Entry 6VZ8 (electron microscopy, 3.45 A resolution); this record covers chains D and G of the 16 polymer chains in the assembly.

Chain D:
Molecule: Acetolactate synthase, chloroplastic
From: Arabidopsis thaliana
Notes: EC 2.2.1.6
UniProt: P17597 (ILVB_ARATH); numbering as in UniProt (aligned over 86-670)
Sequence (586 residues; each row starts with the number of its first residue):
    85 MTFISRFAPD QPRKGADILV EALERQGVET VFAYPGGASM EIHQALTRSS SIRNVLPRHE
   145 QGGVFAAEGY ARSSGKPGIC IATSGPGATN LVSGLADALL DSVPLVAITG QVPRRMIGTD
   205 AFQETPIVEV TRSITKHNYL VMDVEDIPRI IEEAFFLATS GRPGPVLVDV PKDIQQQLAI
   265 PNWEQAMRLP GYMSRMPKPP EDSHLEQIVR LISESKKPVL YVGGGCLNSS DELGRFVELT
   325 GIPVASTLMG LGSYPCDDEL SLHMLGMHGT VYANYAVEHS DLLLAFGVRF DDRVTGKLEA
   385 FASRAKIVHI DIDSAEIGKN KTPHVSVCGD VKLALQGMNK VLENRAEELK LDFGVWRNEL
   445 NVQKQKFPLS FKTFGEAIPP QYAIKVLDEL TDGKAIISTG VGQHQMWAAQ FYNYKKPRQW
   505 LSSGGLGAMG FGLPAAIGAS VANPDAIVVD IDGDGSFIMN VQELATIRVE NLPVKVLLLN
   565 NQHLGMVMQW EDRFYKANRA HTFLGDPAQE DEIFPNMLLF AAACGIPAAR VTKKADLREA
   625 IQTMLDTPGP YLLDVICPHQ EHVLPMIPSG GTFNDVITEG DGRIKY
Disordered / not traced: 85-86, 294-300, 313-314, 381-390, 439, 456-458, 594-596, 644-670
Differences from the reference sequence: initiating methionine (85)
Swiss-Prot annotation at these positions:
  - binding site (thiamine diphosphate): Glu-144, Gln-207, Gln-487, His-488, Gly-511 to Met-513, Asp-538 to Ser-540, Asn-565 to Met-570
  - binding site (FAD): Ser-186, Arg-246, Gly-308, Thr-331, Leu-332, Leu-349 to His-352, Gly-371 to Asp-375, Asp-395, Ile-396, Asp-414, Val-415, Gly-508, Gly-509
  - binding site ((R)-imazaquin): Lys-220, Arg-246
  - binding site (chlorimuron-ethyl): Lys-256, Asp-376, Arg-377, Trp-574, Ser-653
  - binding site (Mg(2+)): Asp-538, Asn-565, His-567
  - modified residue: Cys-340 (Cysteine sulfinic acid (-SO2H))
  - mutagenesis: Ala-122 (A122V: Reduced catalytic activity. Resistant to imidazolinone herbicides but not to sulfonylurea herbicides), Met-124 (M124E: Reduced catalytic activity. Resistant to imidazolinone herbicides and reduced sensitivity to sulfonylurea herbicides; M124I: No effect on catalytic activity ...), Pro-197 (P197S: In csr1-1/GH50; resistant to sulfonylurea but not to imidazolinone herbicides), Arg-199 (R199A/E: No effect on catalytic activity. Resistant to imidazolinone herbicides but not to sulfonylurea herbicides), Trp-574 (W574L: Increased catalytic activity. Resistant to imidazolinone and sulfonylurea herbicides; W574S: Slightly decreased catalytic activity. Resistant to imidazolinone and sulfonylurea herbicides), Ser-653 (S653A: No effect on catalytic activity or sensitivity to herbicides; S653F: No effect on catalytic activity. Resistant to imidazolinone herbicides and also slightly sulfonylurea-resistant ...)
Bound ions: Mg2+: His-567 (together with thiamine diphosphate)
Small-molecule neighbours:
  - FAD (flavin-adenine dinucleotide): Leu-184, Asp-185, Ser-186, Arg-246, Pro-247, Gly-307, Gly-308, Gly-309, Thr-331, Leu-332, Met-333, Gly-334, Leu-349, Gly-350, Met-351, His-352, Gly-353, Val-372, Arg-373, Asp-375, Arg-377, Val-378, Asp-395, Ile-396, Asp-397, Asp-414, Val-415, Val-485, Gln-489, Met-490, Ser-507, Gly-508, Gly-509, Gly-511
  - thiamine diphosphate (TPP), molecule 1: Pro-119, Gly-120, Glu-144, Thr-167, Pro-170, Gly-171, Gln-207
  - thiamine diphosphate (TPP), molecule 2: Val-485, Gly-486, Gln-487, His-488, Gly-511, Met-513, Gly-537, Asp-538, Gly-539, Ser-540, Asn-565, His-567, Leu-568, Gly-569, Met-570, Val-571

Chain G:
Molecule: Acetolactate synthase small subunit 2, chloroplastic
From: Arabidopsis thaliana
UniProt: Q93YZ7 (ILVH2_ARATH); residue numbers follow UniProt; this construct covers 1-491
Sequence (491 residues; numbered 1 to 491; the number before each row is that of its first residue):
     1 MAAISVSSSP SIRCLRSACS DSSPALVSST RVSFPAKISY LSGISSHRGD EMGKRMEGFV
    61 RSVDGKISDA SFSEASSATP KSKVRKHTIS VFVGDESGMI NRIAGVFARR GYNIESLAVG
   121 LNRDKALFTI VVCGTERVLQ QVIEQLQKLV NVLKVEDISS EPQVERELML VKVNAHPESR
   181 AEIMWLVDTF RARVVDIAEH ALTIEVTGDP GKMIAVERNL KKFQIREIVR TGKIALRREK
   241 MGATAPFWRF SAASYPDLKE QAPVSVLRSS KKGAIVPQKE TSAGGDVYPV EPFFDPKVHR
   301 ILDAHWGLLT DEDTSGLRSH TLSLLVNDIP GVLNIVTGVF ARRGYNIQSL AVGHAETKGI
   361 SRITTVIPAT DESVSKLVQQ LYKLVDVHEV HDLTHLPFSE RELMLIKIAV NAAARRDVLD
   421 IASIFRAKAV DVSDHTITLQ LTGDLDKMVA LQRLLEPYGI CEVARTGRVA LARESGVDSK
   481 YLRGYSFPLT G
Disordered / not traced: 1-316, 476-491
Small-molecule neighbours:
  - valine (VAL), molecule 1: Val-326, Asp-328, Ile-329, Pro-330, Gly-331, Val-332, Leu-333, Val-352, Ser-361
  - valine (VAL), molecule 2: Tyr-345, Asn-346, Ile-347

Interface between chain D and chain G:
Residue-residue contacts - 16 pairs, chain D then chain G:
  Arg-216(D) with Asn-334(G), hydrogen bond; Ile-335(G)
  Ser-217(D) with Arg-342(G), hydrogen bond (backbone-side chain)
  His-221(D) with Val-385(G); Asp-386(G), salt bridge
  Leu-273(D) with Val-385(G), hydrophobic
  Gly-275(D) with Val-387(G)
  Arg-279(D) with Tyr-382(G), hydrogen bond (side chain-backbone); Leu-384(G), hydrogen bond (side chain-backbone); Val-385(G); Val-387(G), hydrogen bond (side chain-backbone); His-388(G)
  Ser-398(D) with Gln-379(G), hydrogen bond (backbone-side chain)
  Ala-399(D) with Gln-379(G), hydrogen bond (backbone-side chain)
  Ile-401(D) with Gln-379(G), hydrogen bond (backbone-side chain)
  Lys-403(D) with Lys-376(G), hydrogen bond (backbone-side chain)
Interface residues without a listed pair, chain D (15 interface residues in all): Lys-220, Leu-241, Pro-274, Tyr-276, Glu-400
Interface residues without a listed pair, chain G (13 interface residues in all): Asn-327, Lys-383

Overview:
Chain D and chain G form an interface of 15 and 13 residues respectively, with 9 hydrogen bonds and 1 salt
bridge. Polar contacts include His-221(D)/Asp-386(G), Arg-216(D)/Asn-334(G) and Ser-217(D)/Arg-342(G). Chain D
binds flavin-adenine dinucleotide and thiamine diphosphate. Chain G binds valine.
Chain D is Acetolactate synthase, chloroplastic and chain G is Acetolactate synthase small subunit 2,
chloroplastic, both from Arabidopsis thaliana; the structure, Arabidopsis thaliana acetohydroxyacid synthase
complex with valine bound, was determined by electron microscopy (same publication as 6U9D, 6U9H and 6WO1).
